Entry 8ZDW (electron microscopy, 3.45 A resolution); this record covers chains A and R of the 12 polymer chains in the assembly.

# Chain A
Name: Hemagglutinin
From: Influenza A virus (strain A/Vietnam/1203/2004 H5N1)
UniProt: Q6DQ33 (Q6DQ33_I04A1); the construct lacks a stretch of the UniProt sequence, so the offset changes along the chain: -5 to 55 = UniProt 1-61; 56-83 = UniProt 63-90; 84-96 = UniProt 92-104; 97-125 = UniProt 106-134; 3 more segments
Amino-acid sequence (337 residues; each row starts with the number of its first residue; a row labelled like 125A-125B holds insertion residues (125A, then the next letters in order); numbers below 1 keep their minus sign (Met-5 is residue -5)):
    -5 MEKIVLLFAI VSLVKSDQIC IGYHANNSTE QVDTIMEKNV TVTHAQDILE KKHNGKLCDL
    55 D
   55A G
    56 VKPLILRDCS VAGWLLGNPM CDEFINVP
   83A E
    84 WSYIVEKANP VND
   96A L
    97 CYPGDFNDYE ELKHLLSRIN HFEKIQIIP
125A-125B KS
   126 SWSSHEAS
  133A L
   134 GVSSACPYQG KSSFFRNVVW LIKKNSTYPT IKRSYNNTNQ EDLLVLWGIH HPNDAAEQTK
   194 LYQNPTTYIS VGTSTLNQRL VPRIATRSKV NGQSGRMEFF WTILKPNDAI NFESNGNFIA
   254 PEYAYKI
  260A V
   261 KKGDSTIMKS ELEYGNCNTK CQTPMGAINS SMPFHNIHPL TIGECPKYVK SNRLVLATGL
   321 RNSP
Disordered / not traced: -5 to 10
Disulfide bonds: Cys52-Cys277, Cys64-Cys76, Cys97-Cys139, Cys281-Cys305
Glycans and other covalent adducts: N-acetylglucosamine (NAG) linked to Asn21, Asn33, Asn158, Asn169, Asn289

# Chain R
Name: H5M9 Fab, light chain
From: Mus musculus
Notes: antibody fragment or engineered binder
Amino-acid sequence (217 residues; row label = number of the first residue in the row):
     1 DIVLTQSPGS LTVSLGQRAT ISCRASESVD NFGKSFMHWY QQKPGQSPKL LIYRASNREF
    61 GIPARFNGSG SGTDFALTIN PVEADDVATY FCQQSNEDPR TFGGGTKLEI KRADAAPTVS
   121 IFPPSSEQLT SGGASVVCFL NNFYPKDINV KWKIDGSERQ NGVLNSWTDQ DSKDSTYSMS
   181 STLTLTKDEY ERHNSYTCEA THKTSTSPIV KSFNRNE
Disulfide bonds: Cys23-Cys92, Cys138-Cys198
Glycans and other covalent adducts: N-acetylglucosamine (NAG) linked to Asn67

# How chain A and chain R interact
Contacting residue pairs - 14 pairs, chain A then chain R:
  Asp55(A) with Phe32(R); Lys34(R), hydrogen bond (backbone-side chain); Phe36(R)
  Gly55A(A) with Arg54(R)
  Val56(A) with Lys34(R); Arg54(R)
  Asn81(A) with Phe60(R)
  Glu83A(A) with Tyr53(R); Arg54(R), salt bridge; Asn57(R), hydrogen bond
  His117(A) with Tyr53(R)
  Glu119(A) with Phe60(R)
  Lys120(A) with Phe60(R)
  Lys261(A) with Asn57(R), hydrogen bond
Also at the interface, not in a pair above, chain A (11 interface residues in all): Lys57, Pro83

# Summary
The interface between chain A and chain R involves 11 residues on one side and 7 on the other; the contacts
include 3 hydrogen bonds and 1 salt bridge. Among the polar pairs are Glu83A(A)-Arg54(R), Asp55(A)-Lys34(R)
and Glu83A(A)-Asn57(R).
Here chain A is Hemagglutinin (Influenza A virus (strain A/Vietnam/1203/2004 H5N1)) and chain R is H5M9 Fab,
light chain (Mus musculus). Entry 8ZDW (The cryoEM structure of H5N1 HA split from symmetric filament in
conformation A) was determined by electron microscopy together with 8ZDV from the same study.
